8UT2 - chains E and F of the 12 polymer chains in the assembly; structure by electron microscopy, 2.56 A resolution.

[Chain E]
Molecule: Fusion glycoprotein F0
From: Measles morbillivirus
UniProt: Q786F3 (FUS_MEASC); residues 1-112 here = UniProt positions 1-112
Chain sequence (112 residues; row label = number of the first residue in the row):
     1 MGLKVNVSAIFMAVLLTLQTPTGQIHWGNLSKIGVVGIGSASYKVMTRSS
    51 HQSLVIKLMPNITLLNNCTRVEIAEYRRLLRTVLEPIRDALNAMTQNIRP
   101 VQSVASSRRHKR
Disordered / not traced: 1-23, 105-112
Covalent attachments: N-acetylglucosamine (NAG) linked to N29, N61, N67
Swiss-Prot annotation at these positions:
  - region: T69 to T95 (HRC)
  - site: R112 (Cleavage)
  - glycosylation (N-linked (GlcNAc...) asparagine): N29, N61
  - natural variant: I87 (I87T: Hyperfusogenic), M94 (M94V: Hyperfusogenic)

[Chain F]
Molecule: Fusion glycoprotein F0
From: Measles morbillivirus
UniProt: Q786F3 (FUS_MEASC); numbering as in UniProt (aligned over 113-495)
Chain sequence (420 residues; each row starts with the number of its first residue):
   113 FAGVVLAGAALGVATAAQITAGIALHQSMLNSQAIDNLRASLETTNQAIE
   163 AIRQAGQGMILAVQGVQDYINNELIPSMNQLSCDLIGQKLGLKLLRYYTE
   213 ILSLFGPSLRDPISAEISIQALSYALGGDINKVLEKLGYSGGDLLGILES
   263 RGIKARITHVDTESYFIVLSIAYPTLSEIKGVIVHRLEGVSYNIGSQEWY
   313 TTVPKYVATQGYLISNFDESSCTFMPEGTVCSQNALYPMSPLLQECLRGS
   363 TKSCARTLVSGSFGNRFILSQGNLIANCASILCKCYTTGTIINQDPDKIL
   413 TYIAADHCPVVEVNGVTIQVGSRRYPDAVYLHRIDLGPPISLGRLDVGTN
   463 LGNAIAKLEDAKELLESSDQILRSMKGLSSTSIGVDDDDKAGWSHPQFEK
   513 GGGSGGGSGGGSWSHPQFEK
Disordered / not traced: 113-114, 487-532
Construct notes: engineered mutation G170 (Glu in Q786F3), G455 (Glu in Q786F3); expression tag (496-532)
Cystine bridges: C334-C343, C358-C366, C390-C395, C397-C420
Swiss-Prot annotation at these positions:
  - region: F113 to H138 (Fusion peptide)
  - natural variant: L137 (L137F: Hyperfusogenic; L137H: Hyperfusogenic), S262 (S262N: Hyperfusogenic; S262R: Hyperfusogenic), L354 (L354M: Hyperfusogenic; L354P: Hyperfusogenic), L454 (L454K: Hyperfusogenic; L454W: Hyperfusogenic), T461 (T461W: Hyperfusogenic), N462 (N462K: Hyperfusogenic), G464 (G464W: Hyperfusogenic), N465 (N465K: Hyperfusogenic; N465S: Hyperfusogenic)
  - mutagenesis: W311 (W311A: Greatly reduced fusion function. Inefficient F0 processing), L325 (L325S: Greatly reduced fusion function. No effect on F0 processing), L348 (L348S: Greatly reduced fusion function. Inefficient F0 processing), Y349 (Y349A: Greatly reduced fusion function. No effect on F0 processing), R360 (R360A: Greatly reduced fusion function. No effect on F0 processing), I393 (I393S: Greatly reduced fusion function. Inefficient F0 processing), D418 (D418A: Greatly reduced fusion function. Inefficient F0 processing), Y437 (Y437A: Greatly reduced fusion function. Inefficient F0 processing)

[Chain E / chain F interface]
Pairs across the interface (181; chain E residue first):
  Q24(E) - T321(F)  hydrogen bond
  Q24(E) - G323(F)
  Q24(E) - Y324(F)
  Q24(E) - L325(F)  hydrogen bond (side chain-backbone)
  Q24(E) - I326(F)
  Q24(E) - R360(F)
  I25(E) - H297(F)
  I25(E) - V319(F)  hydrophobic
  I25(E) - L359(F)
  H26(E) - L359(F)  hydrogen bond (backbone-backbone)
  H26(E) - R360(F)
  H26(E) - G361(F)
  W27(E) - H297(F)
  W27(E) - L299(F)  hydrophobic
  N29(E) - G361(F)  hydrogen bond (side chain-backbone)
  N29(E) - T363(F)
  L30(E) - C358(F)
  L30(E) - L359(F)  hydrophobic
  S31(E) - L412(F)
  S31(E) - Y414(F)  hydrogen bond (backbone-side chain)
  K32(E) - I411(F)
  K32(E) - L412(F)
  K32(E) - Y414(F)
  K32(E) - V441(F)
  K32(E) - R445(F)
  K32(E) - I446(F)
  I33(E) - Y304(F)
  I33(E) - T313(F)  hydrogen bond (backbone-side chain)
  I33(E) - I446(F)  hydrophobic
  I33(E) - L448(F)  hydrophobic
  G34(E) - E300(F)
  G34(E) - G301(F)
  G34(E) - V302(F)  hydrogen bond (backbone-backbone)
  G34(E) - L412(F)
  V35(E) - E300(F)
  V36(E) - L299(F)
  V36(E) - E300(F)  hydrogen bond (backbone-backbone)
  V36(E) - S382(F)
  G37(E) - R298(F)
  I38(E) - R298(F)  hydrogen bond (backbone-backbone)
  G39(E) - V296(F)
  G39(E) - H297(F)
  G39(E) - R298(F)  hydrogen bond (backbone-backbone)
  S40(E) - I295(F)
  S40(E) - V296(F)
  S40(E) - H297(F)  hydrogen bond
  A41(E) - I295(F)
  A41(E) - V296(F)  hydrogen bond (backbone-backbone)
  S42(E) - E290(F)
  S42(E) - T341(F)
  Y43(E) - E290(F)
  Y43(E) - I291(F)  hydrogen bond (backbone-backbone)
  Y43(E) - V294(F)  hydrophobic
  Y43(E) - V296(F)  hydrophobic
  Y43(E) - C343(F)  hydrophobic
  Y43(E) - Q345(F)
  Y43(E) - N346(F)  hydrogen bond
  Y43(E) - A347(F)  hydrogen bond (side chain-backbone)
  Y43(E) - L348(F)  hydrophobic
  K44(E) - L288(F)
  K44(E) - S289(F)
  K44(E) - E290(F)
  K44(E) - T341(F)  hydrogen bond (backbone-backbone)
  K44(E) - V342(F)
  K44(E) - C343(F)  hydrogen bond (backbone-backbone)
  V45(E) - T287(F)
  V45(E) - L288(F)
  V45(E) - S289(F)  hydrogen bond (backbone-backbone)
  V45(E) - I291(F)  hydrophobic
  V45(E) - C343(F)
  V45(E) - N346(F)
  M46(E) - I259(F)  hydrophobic
  M46(E) - S262(F)
  M46(E) - G264(F)
  M46(E) - P286(F)  hydrophobic
  M46(E) - T287(F)
  M46(E) - L288(F)  hydrophobic
  M46(E) - C343(F)  hydrogen bond (backbone-backbone)
  M46(E) - S344(F)
  T47(E) - P286(F)
  T47(E) - T287(F)  hydrogen bond (backbone-backbone)
  R48(E) - G264(F)  hydrogen bond (side chain-backbone)
  R48(E) - K266(F)
  R48(E) - A284(F)
  S50(E) - A284(F)
  H51(E) - R268(F)  hydrogen bond
  H51(E) - S282(F)
  H51(E) - I283(F)
  H51(E) - A284(F)
  Q52(E) - Y251(F)  hydrogen bond
  Q52(E) - L281(F)
  Q52(E) - S282(F)
  Q52(E) - I283(F)  hydrogen bond (backbone-backbone)
  S53(E) - I172(F)
  S53(E) - L173(F)  hydrogen bond (backbone-backbone)
  S53(E) - V280(F)
  S53(E) - L281(F)
  L54(E) - L173(F)
  L54(E) - L238(F)  hydrophobic
  L54(E) - I279(F)
  L54(E) - V280(F)
  L54(E) - L281(F)  hydrogen bond (backbone-backbone)
  V55(E) - I172(F)  hydrophobic
  V55(E) - L173(F)  hydrogen bond (backbone-backbone)
  V55(E) - A174(F)
  V55(E) - V175(F)  hydrogen bond (backbone-backbone)
  V55(E) - F278(F)  hydrophobic
  V55(E) - I279(F)
  I56(E) - V175(F)
  I56(E) - Y209(F)
  I56(E) - A237(F)
  I56(E) - F278(F)
  I56(E) - I279(F)  hydrogen bond (backbone-backbone)
  K57(E) - L154(F)  hydrogen bond (side chain-backbone)
  K57(E) - T157(F)  hydrogen bond (side chain-backbone)
  K57(E) - V175(F)  hydrogen bond (backbone-backbone)
  K57(E) - Q176(F)  hydrogen bond (backbone-side chain)
  L58(E) - Y209(F)  hydrophobic
  L58(E) - Y277(F)  hydrogen bond (backbone-backbone)
  M59(E) - Q176(F)  hydrogen bond (backbone-side chain)
  M59(E) - Y277(F)  hydrophobic
  P60(E) - Q176(F)
  P60(E) - V178(F)  hydrophobic
  P60(E) - Q179(F)
  P60(E) - I182(F)  hydrophobic
  N61(E) - T157(F)  hydrogen bond (side chain-backbone)
  N61(E) - N158(F)
  N61(E) - Q179(F)  hydrogen bond (backbone-side chain)
  L64(E) - I187(F)  hydrophobic
  L65(E) - I187(F)  hydrophobic
  L65(E) - M190(F)
  L65(E) - L202(F)  hydrophobic
  N66(E) - M190(F)
  C68(E) - C195(F)  disulfide
  C68(E) - G199(F)
  T69(E) - L202(F)
  E72(E) - G199(F)
  E72(E) - Q200(F)
  E72(E) - G203(F)
  I73(E) - L206(F)  hydrophobic
  Y76(E) - L206(F)
  Y76(E) - Y209(F)
  R77(E) - Y277(F)
  L79(E) - L207(F)  hydrophobic
  L79(E) - Y210(F)
  R81(E) - Y277(F)  hydrogen bond
  V83(E) - Y210(F)  hydrophobic
  V83(E) - L214(F)  hydrophobic
  V83(E) - F217(F)
  V83(E) - G218(F)
  L84(E) - V272(F)
  L84(E) - T274(F)
  L84(E) - Y277(F)  hydrophobic
  L84(E) - I279(F)  hydrophobic
  I87(E) - F217(F)
  I87(E) - V272(F)  hydrophobic
  R88(E) - V272(F)
  R88(E) - T274(F)  hydrogen bond
  A90(E) - I225(F)
  L91(E) - L137(F)  hydrophobic
  L91(E) - H271(F)
  L91(E) - V272(F)
  M94(E) - Q130(F)
  M94(E) - G134(F)
  M94(E) - I225(F)  hydrophobic
  N97(E) - V117(F)
  N97(E) - L118(F)
  N97(E) - A119(F)  hydrogen bond (backbone-backbone)
  N97(E) - A122(F)
  N97(E) - L123(F)
  I98(E) - V116(F)  hydrophobic
  I98(E) - V117(F)
  I98(E) - L118(F)  hydrophobic
  I98(E) - I135(F)  hydrophobic
  I98(E) - H138(F)
  R99(E) - V116(F)
  R99(E) - V117(F)  hydrogen bond (backbone-backbone)
  R99(E) - A119(F)
  V101(E) - G115(F)
  V101(E) - V116(F)
  V101(E) - V117(F)  hydrophobic
Other interface residues (no listed pair), chain E (65 interface residues in all): S49, I62, N67, E75, L80, E85, P100
Other interface residues (no listed pair), chain F (125 interface residues in all): L150, E155, M171, L186, I198, I213, P224, V245, L249, G258, R263, I265, I269, T270, D273, S276, Y285, V315, A320, Q322, F329, C366, I380, Y437
Cross-chain cystine bridges: C68(E)-C195(F)

[Summary]
Chain E and chain F form an interface of 65 and 125 residues respectively; the contacts include 1 disulfide
bond and 41 hydrogen bonds. Among the polar pairs are Q24(E)-T321(F), Q24(E)-L325(F) and N29(E)-G361(F).
UniProt lists 8 mutagenesis sites on chain F.
Here chain E is Fusion glycoprotein F0 and chain F is Fusion glycoprotein F0, both from Measles morbillivirus.
Entry 8UT2 (Pre-fusion Measles virus fusion protein complexed with Fab 77) was determined by electron
microscopy together with 8UTF, 8UUP, 8UUQ and 9AT8 from the same study.
